2HRC - chains A and B; structure by X-ray diffraction, 1.70 A resolution.

# Chain A
Name: Ferrochelatase
Source organism: Homo sapiens
Notes: EC 4.99.1.1
UniProt: P22830 (HEMH_HUMAN); residues 65-423 here = UniProt positions 65-423
Amino-acid sequence (359 residues; row label = number of the first residue in the row):
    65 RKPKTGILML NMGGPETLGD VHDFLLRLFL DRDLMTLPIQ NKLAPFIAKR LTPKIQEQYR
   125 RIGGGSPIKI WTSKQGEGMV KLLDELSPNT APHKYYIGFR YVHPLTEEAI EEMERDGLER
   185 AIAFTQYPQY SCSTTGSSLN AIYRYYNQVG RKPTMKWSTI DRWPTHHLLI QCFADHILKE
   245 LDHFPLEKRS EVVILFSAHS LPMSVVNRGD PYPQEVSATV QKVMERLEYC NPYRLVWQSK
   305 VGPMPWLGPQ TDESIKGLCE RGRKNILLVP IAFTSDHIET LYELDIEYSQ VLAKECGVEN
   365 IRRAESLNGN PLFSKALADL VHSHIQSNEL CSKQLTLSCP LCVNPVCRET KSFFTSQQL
Differences from the reference sequence: engineered mutation L115 (Arg in P22830)
Ion coordination: 2Fe-2S cluster Fe: C196, C403, C406, C411
Small-molecule neighbours:
  - cholic acid (CHD), molecule 1: M76, F88, L89, L92, F93, L98, M99, I119, Q122, S197, H263, L265, P266, V269, S303, V305, W310
  - cholic acid (CHD), molecule 2: F93, M99, L101, I111, R114, L115, P266, V305, G306, M308, W310
  - cholic acid (CHD), molecule 3: T100, L101, P102, L107, F110, I111, R114
  - 2Fe-2S cluster (FES): C196, R272, S402, C403, C406, C411
Curated features (UniProtKB/Swiss-Prot):
  - active site: H230, D383
  - binding site (protoporphyrin IX): Y123, S130
  - binding site ([2Fe-2S] cluster): C196, C403, C406, C411
  - modified residue: K138 (N6-succinyllysine), K415 (N6-acetyllysine)
  - natural variant: I71 (I71K: In EPP1), Q139 (Q139L: In EPP1), S151 (S151P: In EPP1), E178 (E178K: In EPP1), L182 (L182R: In EPP1), I186 (I186T: In EPP1), Y191 (Y191H: In EPP1), P192 (P192T: In EPP1), C236 (C236Y: In EPP1), F260 (F260L: In EPP1), S264 (S264L: In EPP1), M267 (M267I: In EPP1), 9 further natural variant entries in UniProt
  - mutagenesis: F110 (F110A: Increases activity inhibition upon interaction with PGRMC1), C196 (C196S: Loss of activity), C360 (C360S: No loss of activity), C395 (C395S: No loss of activity), C403 (C403D/H: Loss of activity), C406 (C406D/H/S: Loss of activity), C411 (C411H/S: Loss of activity), F417 (F417L: Decreased activity; F417Y/W: Greatly reduced activity)
From the paper describing this entry:
  - binding site for chloride ion: Y123, S130, I342
  - binding site for imidazole: H263
  - mutagenesis - R115L: unchanged catalytic activity (citing earlier work)

# Chain B
Name: Ferrochelatase
Source organism: Homo sapiens
Notes: EC 4.99.1.1
UniProt: P22830 (HEMH_HUMAN); residues 565-923 here correspond to UniProt positions 65-423 (UniProt number = residue number - 500)
Amino-acid sequence (359 residues; numbered 565 to 923; the number before each row is that of its first residue):
   565 RKPKTGILML NMGGPETLGD VHDFLLRLFL DRDLMTLPIQ NKLAPFIAKR LTPKIQEQYR
   625 RIGGGSPIKI WTSKQGEGMV KLLDELSPNT APHKYYIGFR YVHPLTEEAI EEMERDGLER
   685 AIAFTQYPQY SCSTTGSSLN AIYRYYNQVG RKPTMKWSTI DRWPTHHLLI QCFADHILKE
   745 LDHFPLEKRS EVVILFSAHS LPMSVVNRGD PYPQEVSATV QKVMERLEYC NPYRLVWQSK
   805 VGPMPWLGPQ TDESIKGLCE RGRKNILLVP IAFTSDHIET LYELDIEYSQ VLAKECGVEN
   865 IRRAESLNGN PLFSKALADL VHSHIQSNEL CSKQLTLSCP LCVNPVCRET KSFFTSQQL
Differences from the reference sequence: engineered mutation L615 (Arg115 in P22830)
Ion coordination: 2Fe-2S cluster Fe: C696, C903, C906, C911
Small-molecule neighbours:
  - cholic acid (CHD), molecule 1: M576, F588, L589, L592, F593, L598, M599, L615, I619, Q622, S697, H763, L765, P766, V769, S803, V805, W810
  - cholic acid (CHD), molecule 2: F593, M599, L601, I611, R614, L615, P766, S768, V805, G806, M808, W810
  - cholic acid (CHD), molecule 3: T600, L601, P602, L607, F610, I611, R614
  - 2Fe-2S cluster (FES): C696, R772, S902, C903, C906, C911
Curated features (UniProtKB/Swiss-Prot):
  - active site: H730, D883
  - binding site (protoporphyrin IX): Y623, S630
  - binding site ([2Fe-2S] cluster): C696, C903, C906, C911
  - modified residue: K638 (N6-succinyllysine), K915 (N6-acetyllysine)

# Interface between chain A and chain B
Pairs across the interface (80):
  V257(A) - L901(B)  hydrophobic
  M267(A) - M767(B)  hydrophobic
  V270(A) - G812(B)
  V270(A) - P813(B)
  N271(A) - G812(B)  hydrogen bond (side chain-backbone)
  N271(A) - P813(B)
  R272(A) - P813(B)
  G273(A) - R798(B)  hydrogen bond (backbone-side chain)
  G273(A) - P813(B)
  P275(A) - R798(B)
  Q278(A) - S781(B)  hydrogen bond (side chain-backbone)
  Q278(A) - Q785(B)  hydrogen bond
  Q278(A) - Y797(B)
  S281(A) - Q778(B)  hydrogen bond (backbone-side chain)
  S281(A) - S781(B)
  A282(A) - Q785(B)
  V284(A) - Q778(B)
  Q285(A) - Q778(B)  hydrogen bond
  Q285(A) - A782(B)
  Q285(A) - K786(B)  hydrogen bond
  E289(A) - T729(B)  hydrogen bond
  E289(A) - K786(B)  salt bridge
  Y293(A) - K897(B)
  C294(A) - K897(B)  hydrogen bond (backbone-side chain)
  N295(A) - K897(B)
  P296(A) - K897(B)
  P296(A) - Q898(B)
  P296(A) - L901(B)  hydrophobic
  Y297(A) - Q778(B)  hydrogen bond
  Y297(A) - Q898(B)
  Y297(A) - L901(B)
  R298(A) - G773(B)  hydrogen bond (side chain-backbone)
  R298(A) - P775(B)
  R298(A) - L901(B)  hydrogen bond (side chain-backbone)
  R298(A) - S902(B)
  R298(A) - C903(B)
  G312(A) - V770(B)
  G312(A) - N771(B)  hydrogen bond (backbone-side chain)
  P313(A) - V770(B)
  P313(A) - N771(B)
  P313(A) - R772(B)
  P313(A) - G773(B)
  E317(A) - L905(B)
  S318(A) - P904(B)
  G321(A) - P904(B)
  G321(A) - L905(B)
  L322(A) - L901(B)  hydrophobic
  L322(A) - P904(B)
  R325(A) - C903(B)
  R325(A) - P904(B)  hydrogen bond (side chain-backbone)
  R325(A) - L905(B)
  R325(A) - C906(B)  hydrogen bond (side chain-backbone)
  R325(A) - V907(B)
  R327(A) - T900(B)  hydrogen bond (side chain-backbone)
  R327(A) - L901(B)
  K397(A) - Y793(B)
  K397(A) - C794(B)
  K397(A) - N795(B)
  K397(A) - P796(B)
  Q398(A) - P796(B)
  Q398(A) - Y797(B)
  T400(A) - R827(B)  hydrogen bond (backbone-side chain)
  L401(A) - V757(B)  hydrophobic
  L401(A) - P796(B)  hydrophobic
  L401(A) - Y797(B)
  L401(A) - R798(B)  hydrogen bond (backbone-side chain)
  L401(A) - L822(B)  hydrophobic
  L401(A) - R827(B)
  S402(A) - R798(B)
  C403(A) - R798(B)
  C403(A) - R825(B)
  P404(A) - S818(B)
  P404(A) - G821(B)
  P404(A) - L822(B)
  P404(A) - R825(B)  hydrogen bond (backbone-side chain)
  L405(A) - E817(B)
  L405(A) - G821(B)
  L405(A) - R825(B)
  C406(A) - R825(B)  hydrogen bond (backbone-side chain)
  V407(A) - R825(B)
Also at the interface, not in a pair above, chain A (42 interface residues in all): T229, P277, L299, W310, L311
Also at the interface, not in a pair above, chain B (43 interface residues in all): P728, P777, V784, L799, W810, L811

# In short
The interface between chain A and chain B involves 42 residues on one side and 43 on the other; the contacts
include 20 hydrogen bonds and 1 salt bridge. Among the polar pairs are E289(A)-K786(B), N271(A)-G812(B) and
G273(A)-R798(B). The paper reports a binding site for chloride ion at Y123(A), S130(A) and I342(A); R115L of
chain A leaves catalytic activity unchanged.
Chain A and chain B are both Ferrochelatase (Homo sapiens); the structure, 1.7 angstrom structure of human
ferrochelatase variant R115L, was determined by X-ray diffraction.
